8PEL - chains A and G of the 9 polymer chains in the assembly; structure by X-ray diffraction, 3.81 A resolution.

# Chain A
Molecule: Rrp45
Source organism: Thermochaetoides thermophila DSM 1495
UniProt: G0S755 (G0S755_CHATD); residue numbers follow UniProt; this construct covers 1-293
Sequence (293 residues; each row starts with the number of its first residue):
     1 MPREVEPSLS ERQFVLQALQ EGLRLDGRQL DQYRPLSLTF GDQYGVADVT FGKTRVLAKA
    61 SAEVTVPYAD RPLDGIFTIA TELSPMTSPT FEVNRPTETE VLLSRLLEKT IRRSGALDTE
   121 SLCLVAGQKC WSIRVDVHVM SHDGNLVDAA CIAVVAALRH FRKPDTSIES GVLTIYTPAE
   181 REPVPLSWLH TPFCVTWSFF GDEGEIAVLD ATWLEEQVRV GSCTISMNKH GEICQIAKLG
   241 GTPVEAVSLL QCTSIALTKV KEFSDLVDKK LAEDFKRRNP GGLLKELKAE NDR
Not modelled in the structure: 282-293

# Chain G
Molecule: Ribosomal RNA-processing protein 40
Source organism: Thermochaetoides thermophila DSM 1495
Notes: engineered mutation(s): G-1, A0
UniProt: G0RZX8 (G0RZX8_CHATD); residues 1-256 here = UniProt positions 1-256
Sequence (256 residues; each row starts with the number of its first residue):
     1 MSTTTRPFVL PGETIDPSLV PTHPKHPLRL GPGLRHVPPS DIIPTVAGQL ITNLNKNSMW
    61 VEYNSQRYVP TQNDLVLAQV LRSTQDSYLC LITPHTPPAT LPHLAFESAT KKTRPQLQPG
   121 QLVYARVSLA NRHMDPELEC VNPSTGKADG LGPITGPGCV FEVSLGFARR LLMAKSREEG
   181 KVGVLEMLAG EDPSIGEAGA GLAFETAVGR NGRVWVGSED VKTVIIVGRA LQETDRGNLT
   241 IEGQRKLVRR LLREMR
Not modelled in the structure: 1-5

# Interface between chain A and chain G
Contacting residue pairs (15; chain A residue first):
  Ser8(A) with Gln79(G)
  Leu9(A) with Pro119(G); Gly120(G)
  Ser10(A) with Gly158(G)
  Glu11(A) with Cys159(G); Val160(G); Arg213(G), salt bridge
  Phe14(A) with Val221(G); Val224(G), hydrophobic
  Glu21(A) with Val221(G)
  Leu23(A) with Lys222(G)
  Leu25(A) with Phe161(G), hydrophobic; Ile225(G)
  Pro89(A) with His95(G)
  Thr90(A) with His95(G)
Other interface residues (no listed pair), chain A (17 interface residues in all): Met1, Glu6, Gln17, Ala18, Arg24, Asp26, Gly27
Other interface residues (no listed pair), chain G (15 interface residues in all): Arg229, Glu254

# Summary
The interface between chain A and chain G involves 17 residues on one side and 15 on the other, with 1 salt
bridge. Its one salt-bridged contact is Glu11(A)-Arg213(G).
Chain A is Rrp45 and chain G is Ribosomal RNA-processing protein 40, both from Thermochaetoides thermophila
DSM 1495; the structure, Structure of C. thermophilum RNA exosome core, was determined by X-ray diffraction.
